Entry 6E5X (X-ray diffraction, 1.50 A resolution); this record covers chains A and B.

[Chain A]
Molecule: Minor nucleoprotein VP30
Organism: Zaire ebolavirus (strain Kikwit-95)
Notes: fragment: C-terminal domain
UniProtKB: Q77DJ5 (VP30_EBOZ5); residues 140-266 here = UniProt positions 140-266
Sequence (127 residues; numbered 140 to 266; the number before each row is that of its first residue):
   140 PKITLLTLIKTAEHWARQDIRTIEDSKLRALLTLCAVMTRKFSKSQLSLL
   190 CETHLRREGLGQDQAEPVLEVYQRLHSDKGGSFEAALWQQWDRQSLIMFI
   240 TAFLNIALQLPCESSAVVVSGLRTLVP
Metal / ion sites: Ca2+: A155, Q229, N244
Swiss-Prot annotation at these positions:
  - region: K180 to E197 (Interaction with the nucleoprotein)
  - mutagenesis: E197 (E197A: Complete loss of binding to host RBBP6 and to NP), D202 (D202A: No effect on binding to host RBBP6 and to NP), Q229 (Q229A: No effect on binding to host RBBP6 and to NP), W230 (W230A: Complete loss of binding to host RBBP6 and to NP)
From the paper describing this entry:
  - mutagenesis - Q229A/W230A: decreased binding to RBBP6
  - mutagenesis - D202A, Q229A: unchanged binding to RBBP6
  - mutagenesis - E197A: unchanged stability in response to RBBP6

[Chain B]
Molecule: E3 ubiquitin-protein ligase RBBP6
UniProtKB: Q7Z6E9 (RBBP6_HUMAN); numbering as in UniProt (aligned over 554-568)
Sequence (15 residues; row label = number of the first residue in the row):
   554 PVFVPVPPPPLYPPP
Not modelled in the structure: 554-555
Swiss-Prot annotation at these positions:
  - motif: P560 to Y565 (PPxPxY)

[Interface between chain A and chain B]
Pairs across the interface (26):
  E197(A) - Y565(B)  hydrogen bond
  G198(A) - P566(B)
  L199(A) - P563(B)  hydrophobic
  L199(A) - L564(B)
  L199(A) - Y565(B)  hydrophobic
  Q203(A) - P563(B)
  Q203(A) - L564(B)  hydrogen bond (side chain-backbone)
  P206(A) - P560(B)
  P206(A) - P561(B)
  V207(A) - P563(B)  hydrophobic
  E209(A) - V557(B)
  E209(A) - P558(B)
  E209(A) - P560(B)
  V210(A) - P560(B)  hydrophobic
  R213(A) - V557(B)  hydrogen bond (side chain-backbone)
  R213(A) - P558(B)  hydrogen bond (side chain-backbone)
  R213(A) - P560(B)
  A225(A) - V559(B)  hydrophobic
  L226(A) - V559(B)  hydrophobic
  Q229(A) - V559(B)
  W230(A) - V559(B)
  W230(A) - P560(B)  hydrogen bond (side chain-backbone)
  W230(A) - P561(B)
  W230(A) - P562(B)  hydrophobic
  S234(A) - P562(B)
  M237(A) - Y565(B)
Other interface residues (no listed pair), chain A (18 interface residues in all): F222, D231, F238
Interface features reported in the paper:
  - hot spots on chain A (mutagenesis) - E197A: abolished binding to RBBP6
  - hot spots on chain A (mutagenesis) - W230A: decreased binding to RBBP6

[Summary]
Chain A and chain B form an interface of 18 and 10 residues respectively; the contacts include 5 hydrogen
bonds. Polar contacts include E197(A)-Y565(B), Q203(A)-L564(B) and R213(A)-V557(B). The paper reports that
Q229A/W230A and W230A of chain A reduce binding to RBBP6; E197A of chain A abolishes binding to RBBP6; 5
substitutions were tested in all.
Chain A is Minor nucleoprotein VP30 (Zaire ebolavirus (strain Kikwit-95)) and chain B is E3 ubiquitin-protein
ligase RBBP6; the structure, Crystal structure of Ebola virus VP30 C-terminus/RBBP6 peptide complex, was
determined by X-ray diffraction.
